Entry 4AIH (X-ray diffraction, 2.40 A resolution); this record covers chains A and B.

[Chain A (and B)]
Molecule: Transcriptional regulator slya
Source organism: Yersinia pseudotuberculosis
Notes: chain B of this document is another copy of the same molecule, construct and numbering; everything in this record applies to it too
Reference sequence: B1JJ73 (SLYA_YERPS); residue numbers follow UniProt; this construct covers 1-143
Amino-acid sequence (151 residues; row label = number of the first residue in the row):
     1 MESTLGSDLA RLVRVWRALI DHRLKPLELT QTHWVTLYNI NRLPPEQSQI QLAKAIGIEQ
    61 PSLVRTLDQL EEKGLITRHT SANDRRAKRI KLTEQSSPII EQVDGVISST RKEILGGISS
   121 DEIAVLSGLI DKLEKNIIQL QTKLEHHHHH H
Disordered / not traced: 1, 84-86, 144-151 (chain B: 1, 81-86, 143-151)
Sequence notes: expression tag (144-151); engineered mutation Ser81 (Cys in B1JJ73), Ser108 (Cys in B1JJ73)
What the authors report for this chain:
  - mutagenesis - G116A, S127I/G128K: increased stability in response to 37  degC
  - mutagenesis - G116A: increased binding to 37  degC
  - mutagenesis - G116A/S127I/G128K: increased stability
  - mutagenesis - T4P: decreased stability
  - mutagenesis - N41H/R42Q, Q102E/V103M/D104E: unchanged stability in response to 37  degC

[Interface between chain A and chain B]
Residue-residue contacts - 64 pairs, chain A then chain B:
  Glu2(A) - Arg111(B)  salt bridge
  Glu2(A) - Leu115(B)
  Ser3(A) - Arg111(B)
  Leu5(A) - Leu115(B)  hydrophobic
  Leu5(A) - Leu126(B)  hydrophobic
  Leu5(A) - Ile130(B)  hydrophobic
  Gly6(A) - Trp16(B)
  Asp8(A) - Ile130(B)
  Leu9(A) - Leu9(B)  hydrophobic
  Leu9(A) - Leu12(B)  hydrophobic
  Leu9(A) - Val13(B)
  Leu9(A) - Trp16(B)  hydrophobic
  Leu9(A) - Ile130(B)  hydrophobic
  Ala10(A) - Val13(B)
  Arg11(A) - Glu134(B)  salt bridge
  Leu12(A) - Ile137(B)  hydrophobic
  Val13(A) - Leu9(B)
  Val13(A) - Ala10(B)
  Arg14(A) - Gly57(B)
  Val15(A) - Ile137(B)
  Trp16(A) - Gly6(B)
  Trp16(A) - Leu9(B)  hydrophobic
  Trp16(A) - Ile137(B)  hydrophobic
  Arg17(A) - Ala10(B)
  Leu19(A) - Ile137(B)  hydrophobic
  Leu19(A) - Gln141(B)
  Arg23(A) - Leu140(B)
  Lys54(A) - Arg14(B)  hydrogen bond (backbone-side chain)
  Gly57(A) - Arg14(B)
  Arg111(A) - Ser3(B)
  Glu113(A) - Leu140(B)
  Ile114(A) - Leu133(B)
  Ile114(A) - Asn136(B)
  Ile114(A) - Ile137(B)  hydrophobic
  Leu115(A) - Leu5(B)  hydrophobic
  Gly117(A) - Asn136(B)
  Ile118(A) - Lys132(B)
  Glu122(A) - Leu129(B)
  Ile123(A) - Glu2(B)
  Leu126(A) - Leu5(B)  hydrophobic
  Leu126(A) - Leu126(B)  hydrophobic
  Leu129(A) - Glu122(B)
  Ile130(A) - Leu5(B)  hydrophobic
  Ile130(A) - Leu9(B)  hydrophobic
  Lys132(A) - Glu122(B)  salt bridge
  Leu133(A) - Leu12(B)  hydrophobic
  Leu133(A) - Ile114(B)
  Leu133(A) - Leu115(B)  hydrophobic
  Leu133(A) - Leu126(B)  hydrophobic
  Glu134(A) - Arg11(B)  salt bridge
  Glu134(A) - Leu12(B)
  Glu134(A) - Val15(B)
  Asn136(A) - Ile114(B)  hydrogen bond (side chain-backbone)
  Asn136(A) - Gly116(B)  hydrogen bond (side chain-backbone)
  Ile137(A) - Leu12(B)  hydrophobic
  Ile137(A) - Val15(B)
  Ile137(A) - Trp16(B)  hydrophobic
  Ile137(A) - Ile114(B)  hydrophobic
  Leu140(A) - Arg23(B)
  Leu140(A) - Glu113(B)
  Gln141(A) - Val15(B)
  Gln141(A) - Ala18(B)  hydrogen bond (side chain-backbone)
  Gln141(A) - Leu19(B)
  Gln141(A) - His22(B)
Also at the interface, not in a pair above, chain A (41 interface residues in all): Ala18, Arg42, Ile56, Val125, Ser127
Also at the interface, not in a pair above, chain B (40 interface residues in all): Thr4, Asp8, Ile56, Ile118, Ile123, Val125, Ser127

[Summary]
41 residues of chain A and 40 residues of chain B are in contact, with 4 hydrogen bonds and 4 salt bridges.
Among the polar pairs are Glu2(A)-Arg111(B), Arg11(A)-Glu134(B) and Lys132(A)-Glu122(B). The paper reports
that G116A and S127I/G128K of chain A increase stability in response to 37  degC; G116A of chain A increases
binding to 37  degC; 6 substitutions were tested in all.
Both chains are Transcriptional regulator slya (Yersinia pseudotuberculosis). Entry 4AIH (Crystal structure of
RovA from Yersinia in its free form) was determined by X-ray diffraction (same publication as 4AIJ and 4AIK).
